8SJD - chains C and D of the 10 polymer chains in the assembly; structure by electron microscopy, 5.10 A resolution (low resolution: residue-level contacts below are approximate; hydrogen-bond / salt-bridge calls are withheld).

# Chain C (and D)
Molecule: Hermes transposase
From: Musca domestica
Notes: chain D of this document is another copy of the same molecule, construct and numbering; everything in this record applies to it too
Reference sequence: Q25438 (Q25438_MUSDO); residue numbers follow UniProt; this construct covers 1-612
Sequence (612 residues; row label = number of the first residue in the row):
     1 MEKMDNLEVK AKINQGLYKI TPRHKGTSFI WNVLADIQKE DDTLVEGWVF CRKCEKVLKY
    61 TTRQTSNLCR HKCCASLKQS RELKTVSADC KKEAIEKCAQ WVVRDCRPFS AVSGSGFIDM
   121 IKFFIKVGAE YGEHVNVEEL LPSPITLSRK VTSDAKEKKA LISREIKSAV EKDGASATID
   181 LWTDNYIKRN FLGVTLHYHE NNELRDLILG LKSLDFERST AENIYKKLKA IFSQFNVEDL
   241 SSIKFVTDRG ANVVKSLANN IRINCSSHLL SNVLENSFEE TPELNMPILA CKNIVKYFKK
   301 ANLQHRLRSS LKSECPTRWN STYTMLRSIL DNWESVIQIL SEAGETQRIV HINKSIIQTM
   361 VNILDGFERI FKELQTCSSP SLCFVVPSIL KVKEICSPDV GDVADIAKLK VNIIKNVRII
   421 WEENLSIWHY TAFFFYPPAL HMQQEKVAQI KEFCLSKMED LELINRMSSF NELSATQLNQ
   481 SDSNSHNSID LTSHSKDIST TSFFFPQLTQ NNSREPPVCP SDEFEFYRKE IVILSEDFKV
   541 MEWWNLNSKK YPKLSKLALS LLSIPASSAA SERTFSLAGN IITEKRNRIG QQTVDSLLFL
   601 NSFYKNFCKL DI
Not modelled in the structure: 1-80, 463-517, 610-612 (chain D: 1-80, 463-512, 610-612)
Sequence notes: engineered mutation E2 (Gln in Q25438), G128 (Lys in Q25438)

# Interface between chain C and chain D
Pairs across the interface - 129 pairs, chain C then chain D:
  R81(C) - H134(D)
  E82(C) - H134(D)
  L83(C) - H134(D)
  L83(C) - N136(D)
  K84(C) - Y131(D)
  K84(C) - H134(D)
  K84(C) - V135(D)
  K84(C) - N136(D)
  T85(C) - E139(D)
  V86(C) - Y131(D)
  V86(C) - V135(D)
  V86(C) - E139(D)
  S87(C) - Y131(D)
  C90(C) - V127(D)
  C90(C) - Y131(D)
  K91(C) - E139(D)
  K91(C) - L140(D)
  K91(C) - L141(D)
  K91(C) - P142(D)
  E93(C) - F123(D)
  E93(C) - V127(D)
  A94(C) - F123(D)
  A94(C) - L140(D)
  I95(C) - P142(D)
  I95(C) - K150(D)
  E96(C) - K150(D)
  K97(C) - M120(D)
  K97(C) - F123(D)
  C98(C) - M120(D)
  C98(C) - L147(D)
  A99(C) - V151(D)
  A99(C) - D154(D)
  Q100(C) - Y604(D)
  W101(C) - G116(D)
  W101(C) - F117(D)
  W101(C) - M120(D)
  V102(C) - V151(D)
  V103(C) - L597(D)
  V103(C) - L600(D)
  V103(C) - N601(D)
  R104(C) - S115(D)
  R104(C) - G116(D)
  R104(C) - D119(D)
  R104(C) - Y604(D)
  D105(C) - G114(D)
  D105(C) - F117(D)
  C106(C) - I581(D)
  R107(C) - S110(D)
  R107(C) - R586(D)
  P108(C) - R586(D)
  F109(C) - R586(D)
  V112(C) - L141(D)
  V112(C) - L147(D)
  G114(C) - D105(D)
  G116(C) - W101(D)
  F117(C) - W101(D)
  F117(C) - D105(D)
  I118(C) - V137(D)
  I118(C) - E138(D)
  I118(C) - L141(D)
  D119(C) - K97(D)
  M120(C) - K97(D)
  M120(C) - C98(D)
  M120(C) - W101(D)
  I121(C) - F124(D)
  I121(C) - V137(D)
  K122(C) - V137(D)
  F123(C) - E93(D)
  F123(C) - A94(D)
  F123(C) - K97(D)
  F124(C) - I121(D)
  F124(C) - F124(D)
  F124(C) - I125(D)
  I125(C) - G128(D)
  I125(C) - G132(D)
  I125(C) - V137(D)
  V127(C) - I125(D)
  G128(C) - I125(D)
  G128(C) - G128(D)
  G128(C) - A129(D)
  A129(C) - G128(D)
  A129(C) - A129(D)
  A129(C) - G132(D)
  A129(C) - E133(D)
  Y131(C) - K84(D)
  Y131(C) - T85(D)
  Y131(C) - V86(D)
  Y131(C) - S87(D)
  G132(C) - K84(D)
  G132(C) - I125(D)
  G132(C) - A129(D)
  E133(C) - K126(D)
  E133(C) - A129(D)
  H134(C) - K84(D)
  V135(C) - K84(D)
  V135(C) - I125(D)
  N136(C) - L83(D)
  N136(C) - K84(D)
  V137(C) - I118(D)
  V137(C) - I121(D)
  V137(C) - K122(D)
  V137(C) - I125(D)
  E138(C) - I118(D)
  E139(C) - K84(D)
  E139(C) - T85(D)
  L140(C) - V86(D)
  L141(C) - I118(D)
  P142(C) - I95(D)
  P144(C) - F109(D)
  P144(C) - V112(D)
  L147(C) - C98(D)
  L147(C) - V112(D)
  K150(C) - I95(D)
  K188(C) - N302(D)
  F216(C) - N302(D)
  F216(C) - H305(D)
  N302(C) - K188(D)
  N302(C) - F216(D)
  H305(C) - F216(D)
  N580(C) - K585(D)
  R586(C) - R107(D)
  R586(C) - P108(D)
  L597(C) - V103(D)
  L600(C) - V103(D)
  N601(C) - R104(D)
  N601(C) - C106(D)
  Y604(C) - Q100(D)
  Y604(C) - V103(D)
  K605(C) - R104(D)
Also at the interface, not in a pair above, chain C (75 interface residues in all): K92, S110, A111, S115, E130, S148, V151, K585
Also at the interface, not in a pair above, chain D (71 interface residues in all): E82, C90, E96, A99, P144, S148, N580

# Summary
75 residues of chain C face 71 of chain D across their interface.
Chain C and chain D are both Hermes transposase (Musca domestica); the structure, Cryo-EM structure of the
Hermes transposase bound to two right-ends of its DNA transposon, was determined by electron microscopy (same
publication as 8EB5 and 8EDG).
